Entry 4AC5 (X-ray diffraction, 8.20 A resolution (very low resolution: no residue pairs are listed; an interface is given only as per-side residue counts)); this record covers chains C and L of the 4 polymer chains in the assembly.

== Chain C ==
Protein: Photosynthetic reaction center cytochrome C subunit
From: Blastochloris viridis
Reference sequence: P07173 (CYCR_RHOVI); residues 1-336 here correspond to UniProt positions 21-356 (UniProt number = residue number + 20)
Sequence (336 residues; row label = number of the first residue in the row):
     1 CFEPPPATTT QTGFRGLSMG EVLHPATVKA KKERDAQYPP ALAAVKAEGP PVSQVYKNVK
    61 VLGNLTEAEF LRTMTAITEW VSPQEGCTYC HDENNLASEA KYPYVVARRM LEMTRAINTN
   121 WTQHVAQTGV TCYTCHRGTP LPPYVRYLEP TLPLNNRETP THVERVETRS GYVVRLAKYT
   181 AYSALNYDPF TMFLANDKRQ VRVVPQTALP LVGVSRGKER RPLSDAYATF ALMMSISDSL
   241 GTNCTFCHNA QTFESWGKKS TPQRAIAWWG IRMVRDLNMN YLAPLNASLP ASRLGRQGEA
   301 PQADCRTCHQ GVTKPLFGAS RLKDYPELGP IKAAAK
Disordered / not traced: 333-336
Ion coordination: heme Fe (4 sites), coordinated by His-91, His-124, His-136, His-248, His-309
Ligand contacts:
  - heme (HEM), molecule 1: Tyr-56, Lys-57, Asn-58, Val-59, Lys-60, Val-61, Leu-62, Phe-70, Leu-71, Met-74, Thr-75, Ile-77, Thr-78, Val-81, Ser-82, Gly-86, Cys-87, Cys-90, His-91, Leu-96, Ala-97, Pro-103, Tyr-104, Ala-107, Arg-108, Leu-111
  - heme (HEM), molecule 2: Ile-77, Val-81, Tyr-89, Cys-90, Tyr-102, Pro-103, Val-106, Ala-107, Met-110, Leu-111, Met-113, Thr-114, Ile-117, Thr-131, Cys-132, Cys-135, His-136, Pro-140, Leu-141, Pro-142, Val-145, Leu-282, Leu-289, Arg-293, Pro-301, Ala-303, Leu-328
  - heme (HEM), molecule 3: Ile-117, His-124, Val-125, Thr-128, Gly-129, Val-130, Leu-194, Ile-236, Leu-240, Phe-246, Cys-247, Gln-263, Ile-266, Ala-267, Gly-270, Ile-271, Met-273, Val-274, Asp-304, Cys-305, Cys-308, His-309, Thr-313, Lys-314, Pro-315
  - heme (HEM), molecule 4: Gln-200, Val-201, Arg-202, Val-203, Val-204, Thr-229, Phe-230, Met-233, Met-234, Ile-236, Ser-237, Leu-240, Thr-242, Asn-243, Cys-244, Cys-247, His-248, Phe-253, Glu-254, Trp-256, Arg-264, Ala-267, Trp-268, Ile-271, Arg-272
Swiss-Prot annotation at these positions:
  - binding site (heme): Met-74, Cys-87, Cys-90, His-91, Met-110, His-124, Cys-132, Cys-135, His-136, Met-233, Cys-244, Cys-247, His-248, Cys-305, Cys-308, His-309
  - site: Cys-1 (Not N-palmitoylated)
  - lipidation: Cys-1 (S-diacylglycerol cysteine)

== Chain L ==
Protein: Reaction center protein L chain
From: Blastochloris viridis
Reference sequence: P06009 (RCEL_RHOVI); residues 0-273 here correspond to UniProt positions 1-274 (UniProt number = residue number + 1)
Sequence (274 residues; row label = number of the first residue in the row; numbering starts at 0):
     0 MALLSFERKY RVRGGTLIGG DLFDFWVGPY FVGFFGVSAI FFIFLGVSLI GYAASQGPTW
    60 DPFAISINPP DLKYGLGAAP LLEGGFWQAI TVCALGAFIS WMLREVEISR KLGIGWHVPL
   120 AFCVPIFMFC VLQVFRPLLL GSWGHAFPYG ILSHLDWVNN FGYQYLNWHY NPGHMSSVSF
   180 LFVNAMALGL HGGLILSVAN PGDGDKVKTA EHENQYFRDV VGYSIGALSI HRLGLFLASN
   240 IFLTGAFGTI ASGPFWTRGW PEWWGWWLDI PFWS
Disordered / not traced: 0
Ion coordination: bacteriochlorophyll b Mg near His-173 (its only coordinating residue here); Fe2+: His-190, His-230 (shared with 3 residues of chain M)
Ligand contacts:
  - bacteriochlorophyll b (BCB), molecule 1: Val-46, Ile-49, Phe-97, Phe-128, Leu-131, Phe-146, Ile-150, Leu-151, His-153, Leu-154, Val-157
  - bacteriochlorophyll b (BCB), molecule 2: Phe-97, Phe-121, Pro-124, Ile-125, Met-127, Phe-128, Leu-131, Val-157, Asn-158, Phe-160, Gly-161, Tyr-162, Trp-167, His-168, Asn-170, Gly-172, His-173, Ser-176, Val-177, Leu-180, Phe-181, Ile-240, Phe-241, Gly-244, Ala-245, Gly-247, Thr-248
  - bacteriochlorophyll b (BCB), molecule 3: Val-157, Tyr-162, His-168, Leu-180, Phe-181
  - bacteriochlorophyll b (BCB), molecule 4: His-168, His-173, Met-174, Val-177, Ser-178, Phe-181, Val-182, Met-185
  - bacteriopheophytin b (BPB), molecule 1: Phe-41, Ile-42, Gly-45, Ile-49, Ile-89, Cys-92, Ala-93, Ala-96, Phe-97, Trp-100, Glu-104, Val-117, Ala-120, Phe-121, Val-123, Pro-124, Phe-128, Tyr-148, Gly-149, Ile-150, His-153, Ala-237, Ser-238, Phe-241
  - bacteriopheophytin b (BPB), molecule 2: Phe-181, Ala-184, Met-185, Leu-189, Val-219, Val-220
  - menaquinone-7 (MQ7): Val-26, Tyr-29, Phe-30, Val-31, Gly-35, Ile-39, Ile-42, Trp-100, Arg-103
Swiss-Prot annotation at these positions:
  - binding site ((7R,8Z)-bacteriochlorophyll b): His-153, His-173
  - binding site (Fe cation): His-190, His-230
  - binding site (a ubiquinone): Phe-216

== Chain C / chain L interface ==
At this resolution (8 A) residue pairs are not listed: 41 residues of chain C and 38 of chain L lie at the interface.

== Summary ==
The interface between chain C and chain L involves 41 residues on one side and 38 on the other. Ligands of
chain C: 4 copies of heme. Chain L binds 4 copies of bacteriochlorophyll b, bacteriopheophytin b and
menaquinone-7.
Here chain C is Photosynthetic reaction center cytochrome C subunit and chain L is Reaction center protein L
chain, both from Blastochloris viridis. Entry 4AC5 (Lipidic sponge phase crystal structure of the Bl. viridis
reaction centre solved using serial femtosecond crystallography) was determined by X-ray diffraction.
